Entry 7OCF (electron microscopy, 3.60 A resolution); this record covers chains C and E of the 8 polymer chains in the assembly.

# Chain C
Name: Isoform Flip of Glutamate receptor 1
Source organism: Rattus norvegicus
UniProtKB: P19490 (GRIA1_RAT), isoform P19490-2; the construct has insertions or renumbered stretches relative to UniProt, so the offset changes along the chain: -25 to -7 = UniProt 1-19; 2-889 = UniProt 20-907
Amino-acid sequence (915 residues; row label = number of the first residue in the row; numbers below 1 keep their minus sign (Met-25 is residue -25)):
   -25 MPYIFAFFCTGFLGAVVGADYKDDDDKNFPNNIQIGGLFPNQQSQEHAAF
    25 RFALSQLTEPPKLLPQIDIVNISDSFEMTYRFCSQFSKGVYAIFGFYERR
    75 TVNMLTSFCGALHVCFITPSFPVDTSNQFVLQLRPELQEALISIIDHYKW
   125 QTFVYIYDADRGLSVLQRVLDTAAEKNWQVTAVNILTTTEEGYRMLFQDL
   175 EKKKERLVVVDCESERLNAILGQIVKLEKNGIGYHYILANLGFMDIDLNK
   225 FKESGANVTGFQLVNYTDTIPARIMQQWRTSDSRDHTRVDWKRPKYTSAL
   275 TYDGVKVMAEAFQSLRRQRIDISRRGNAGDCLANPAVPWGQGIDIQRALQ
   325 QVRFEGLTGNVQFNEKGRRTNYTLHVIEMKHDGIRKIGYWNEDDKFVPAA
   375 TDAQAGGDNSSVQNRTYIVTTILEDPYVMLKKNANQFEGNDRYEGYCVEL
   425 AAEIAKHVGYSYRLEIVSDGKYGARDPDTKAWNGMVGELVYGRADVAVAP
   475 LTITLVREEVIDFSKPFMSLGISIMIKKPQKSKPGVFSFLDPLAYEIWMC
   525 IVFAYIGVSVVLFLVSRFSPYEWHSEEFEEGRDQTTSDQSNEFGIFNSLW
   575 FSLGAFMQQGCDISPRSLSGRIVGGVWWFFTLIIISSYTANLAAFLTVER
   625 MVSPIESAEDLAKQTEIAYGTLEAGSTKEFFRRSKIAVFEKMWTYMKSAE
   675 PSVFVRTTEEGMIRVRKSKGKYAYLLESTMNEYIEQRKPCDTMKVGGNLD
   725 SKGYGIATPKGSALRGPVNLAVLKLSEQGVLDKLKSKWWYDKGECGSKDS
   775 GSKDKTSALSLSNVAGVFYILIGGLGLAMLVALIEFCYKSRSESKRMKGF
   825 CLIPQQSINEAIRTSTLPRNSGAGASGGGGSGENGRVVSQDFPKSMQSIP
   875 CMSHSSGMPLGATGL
Disordered / not traced: -25 to 389, 552-563, 771-778, 816-889
Disulfides: Cys714-Cys769
Differences from the reference sequence: insertion (-6 to 1)
Ligand contacts:
  - cyclothiazide (CYZ), molecule 1: Ile477, Ser493, Ser725, Lys726, Gly727
  - cyclothiazide (CYZ), molecule 2: Lys489, Pro490, Phe491, Met492, Ser493, Leu747, Ser750, Leu755, Asp756, Lys759
  - glutamic acid (GLU): Tyr446, Thr476, Arg481, Gly649, Ser650, Thr651, Leu700, Glu701, Met704, Tyr728
  - 1,2-diacyl-sn-glycero-3-phosphocholine (PC1), molecule 1: Val510, Phe511, Tyr793, Ile794, Gly797, Gly798
  - 1,2-diacyl-sn-glycero-3-phosphocholine (PC1), molecule 2: Phe511, Leu514, Phe570, Leu573, Trp574, Leu577, Ile794
  - 1,2-diacyl-sn-glycero-3-phosphocholine (PC1), molecule 3: Leu514, Tyr519, Trp522, Ile525, Val526, Tyr529, Leu577, Phe580
  - 1,2-diacyl-sn-glycero-3-phosphocholine (PC1), molecule 4: Ile530, Gly568, Ile569, Phe570
  - 1,2-diacyl-sn-glycero-3-phosphocholine (PC1), molecule 5: Ile569, Phe570, Leu573
  - 1,2-diacyl-sn-glycero-3-phosphocholine (PC1), molecule 6: Leu592, Arg595, Ile596, Gly599, Val600, Phe603
  - 1,2-diacyl-sn-glycero-3-phosphocholine (PC1), molecule 7: Tyr793, Ile796, Gly800, Met803, Leu804, Leu807
  - 1,2-diacyl-sn-glycero-3-phosphocholine (PC1), molecule 8: Leu801, Val805, Ile808, Tyr812
Curated features (UniProtKB/Swiss-Prot):
  - motif: Ala886 to Leu889 (PDZ-binding)
  - binding site (L-glutamate): Pro474, Thr476, Arg481, Ser650, Thr651, Glu701
  - modified residue (Phosphoserine): Ser627, Ser692, Ser831, Ser845
  - lipidation (S-palmitoyl cysteine): Cys585, Cys811
  - glycosylation (N-linked (GlcNAc...) asparagine): Asn45, Asn231, Asn239, Asn345, Asn383, Asn388

# Chain E
Name: Protein cornichon homolog 2
Source organism: Rattus norvegicus
UniProtKB: Q5BJU5 (CNIH2_RAT); numbering as in UniProt (aligned over 1-160)
Amino-acid sequence (188 residues; numbered 1 to 188; the number before each row is that of its first residue):
     1 MAFTFAAFCYMLTLVLCASLIFFVIWHIIAFDELRTDFKNPIDQGNPARA
    51 RERLKNIERICCLLRKLVVPEYSIHGLFCLMFLCAAEWVTLGLNIPLLFY
   101 HLWRYFHRPADGSEVMYDAVSIMNADILNYCQKESWCKLAFYLLSFFYYL
   151 YSMVYTLVSFENLYFQSGGSTETSQVAPAYPYDVPDYA
Disordered / not traced: 1, 160-188
Differences from the reference sequence: expression tag (161-188)
Ligand contacts:
  - 1,2-diacyl-sn-glycero-3-phosphocholine (PC1), molecule 1: Met11, Leu14, Val15, Ala18, Ser19, Phe22, Leu157
  - 1,2-diacyl-sn-glycero-3-phosphocholine (PC1), molecule 2: Val69, Pro70, Ser73, Leu77
From the paper describing this entry:
  - conformationally variable residues (helix shift): Pro70

# Chain C / chain E interface
Residue-residue contacts (12):
  Leu785(C) - Phe3(E)  hydrophobic
  Ala789(C) - Phe3(E)  hydrophobic
  Phe792(C) - Phe8(E)  hydrophobic
  Tyr793(C) - Phe3(E)
  Tyr793(C) - Met11(E)  hydrophobic
  Tyr793(C) - Leu157(E)
  Ile796(C) - Phe8(E)  hydrophobic
  Ile796(C) - Leu12(E)  hydrophobic
  Ile796(C) - Val15(E)  hydrophobic
  Met803(C) - Val15(E)
  Leu807(C) - Phe22(E)  hydrophobic
  Phe810(C) - Phe22(E)  hydrophobic
Interface residues without a listed pair, chain C (9 interface residues in all): Leu799
Interface residues without a listed pair, chain E (12 interface residues in all): Thr4, Phe5, Ala18, Ser19, Trp26

# Overview
The interface between chain C and chain E involves 9 residues on one side and 12 on the other. One
1,2-diacyl-sn-glycero-3-phosphocholine molecule is bound between chain C and chain E. Chain C binds 8 copies
of 1,2-diacyl-sn-glycero-3-phosphocholine, cyclothiazide and glutamic acid. Ligands of chain E:
1,2-diacyl-sn-glycero-3-phosphocholine. From the paper: conformational variability at Pro70(E).
Chain C is Isoform Flip of Glutamate receptor 1 and chain E is Protein cornichon homolog 2, both from Rattus
norvegicus; the structure, Active state GluA1/A2 AMPA receptor in complex with TARP gamma 8 and CNIH2
(LBD-TMD), was determined by electron microscopy together with 7OCA, 7OCC, 7OCD and 7OCE from the same study.
